8VWS - chains G and I of the 10 polymer chains in the assembly; structure by electron microscopy, 3.10 A resolution.

[Chain G]
Molecule: Histone H2A type 1
From: Homo sapiens
UniProt: P0C0S8 (H2A1_HUMAN); residues 1-129 here correspond to UniProt positions 2-130 (UniProt number = residue number + 1)
Sequence (129 residues; numbered 1 to 129; the number before each row is that of its first residue):
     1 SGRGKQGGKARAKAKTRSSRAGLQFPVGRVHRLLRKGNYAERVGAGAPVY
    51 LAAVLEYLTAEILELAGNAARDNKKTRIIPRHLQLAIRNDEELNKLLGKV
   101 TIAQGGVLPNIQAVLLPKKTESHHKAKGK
Not modelled in the structure: 1-14, 118-129
UniProt features mapped onto this chain:
  - modified residue: Ser1 (N-acetylserine), Arg3 (Citrulline), Lys5 (N6-(2-hydroxyisobutyryl)lysine), Lys9 (N6-(2-hydroxyisobutyryl)lysine), Lys13 (N6-(beta-hydroxybutyryl)lysine), Lys36 (N6-(2-hydroxyisobutyryl)lysine), Lys74 (N6-(2-hydroxyisobutyryl)lysine), Lys75 (N6-(2-hydroxyisobutyryl)lysine), Lys95 (N6-(2-hydroxyisobutyryl)lysine), Lys99 (N6-glutaryllysine), Gln104 (N5-methylglutamine), Lys118 (N6-(2-hydroxyisobutyryl)lysine), Lys119 (N6-crotonyllysine), Thr120 (Phosphothreonine), Lys125 (N6-crotonyllysine)
  - cross-link (Glycyl lysine isopeptide (Lys-Gly)): Lys13 (interchain with G-Cter in ubiquitin), Lys15 (interchain with G-Cter in ubiquitin), Lys119 (interchain with G-Cter in ubiquitin)

[Chain I]
Molecule: 601 I strand (non-damaged strand)
Sequence (147 nucleotides; row label = number of the first residue in the row):
     1 ATCGAGAATCCCGGTGCCGAGGCCGCTCAATTGGTCGTAGACAGCTCTAG
    51 CACCGCTTAAACGCACGTACGCGCTGTCCCCCGCGTTTTAACCGCCAAGG
   101 GGATTACTCCCTAGTCTCCAGGCACGTGTCAGATCTATACATCCGAT

[How chain G and chain I interact]
Residue-residue contacts - 15 pairs, chain G then chain I:
  Arg29(G) - DG122(I)  sugar contact
  Arg29(G) - DC123(I)  salt bridge to the phosphate
  Arg35(G) - DA113(I)  salt bridge to the phosphate
  Arg42(G) - DT112(I)  hydrogen bond to the sugar
  Arg42(G) - DA113(I)  phosphate contact
  Val43(G) - DT112(I)  sugar contact
  Val43(G) - DA113(I)  hydrogen bond to the phosphate
  Gly44(G) - DT112(I)  phosphate contact
  Ala45(G) - DT112(I)  hydrogen bond to the phosphate
  Lys75(G) - DG132(I)  phosphate contact
  Lys75(G) - DA133(I)  phosphate contact
  Thr76(G) - DA131(I)  hydrogen bond to the phosphate
  Thr76(G) - DG132(I)  hydrogen bond to the phosphate
  Arg77(G) - DA131(I)  sugar contact
  Arg77(G) - DG132(I)  hydrogen bond to the phosphate
Interface residues without a listed pair, chain G (11 interface residues in all): His31, Glu41

[Summary]
The interface between chain G and chain I involves 11 residues on one side and 7 on the other; the contacts
include 6 hydrogen bonds and 2 salt bridges. Among the polar pairs are Arg42(G)-DT112(I), Val43(G)-DA113(I)
and Ala45(G)-DT112(I).
Here chain G is Histone H2A type 1 (Homo sapiens) and chain I is 601 I strand (non-damaged strand). Entry 8VWS
(Nucleosome containing 8oxoG at SHL-6) was determined by electron microscopy, deposited together with 8VWT,
8VWU and 8VWV.
